PDB entry 6IFY | electron microscopy, 3.80 A resolution | chains D and J of the 10 polymer chains in the assembly

Chain D:
Molecule: Type III-A CRISPR-associated protein Csm2
From: Streptococcus thermophilus ND03
Reference sequence: A0A2U2M049 (A0A2U2M049_STRTR); residues 1-126 here = UniProt positions 1-126
Chain sequence (126 residues; each row starts with the number of its first residue):
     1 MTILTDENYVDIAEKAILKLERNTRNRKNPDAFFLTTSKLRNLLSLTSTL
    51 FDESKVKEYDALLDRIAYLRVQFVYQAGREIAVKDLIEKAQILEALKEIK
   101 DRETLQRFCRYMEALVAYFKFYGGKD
Disordered / not traced: 1-2, 124-126
Reported in the primary citation:
  - mutagenesis - K39A, R41A: decreased catalytic activity

Chain J:
Molecule: CTR1
Sequence (42 nucleotides; each row starts with the number of its first residue):
     1 GGUAGGAAUGGGUAAUUAUAGCGAGCUAGAAAGCCAAAGGUC
Disordered / not traced: 1-6, 35-42

Chain D / chain J interface:
Contacting residue pairs (11; chain D residue first):
  Thr36(D) with A14(J), hydrogen bond to the phosphate; A15(J), phosphate contact
  Thr37(D) with A15(J), hydrogen bond to the phosphate; U16(J), phosphate contact
  Ser38(D) with A15(J), hydrogen bond to the phosphate
  Lys39(D) with U13(J), salt bridge to the phosphate; A14(J), phosphate contact
  Arg41(D) with U17(J), hydrogen bond to the sugar
  Arg79(D) with G12(J), salt bridge to the phosphate; U13(J), salt bridge to the phosphate
  Lys120(D) with U16(J), salt bridge to the phosphate
Also at the interface, not in a pair above, chain D (9 interface residues in all): Tyr75, Glu80
Also at the interface, not in a pair above, chain J (7 interface residues in all): G11

In short:
9 residues of chain D and 7 residues of chain J are in contact; the contacts include 4 hydrogen bonds and 4
salt bridges. Polar contacts include Arg41(D)-U17(J), Thr36(D)-A14(J) and Thr37(D)-A15(J). The paper reports
that K39A and R41A of chain D reduce catalytic activity.
Chain D is Type III-A CRISPR-associated protein Csm2 (Streptococcus thermophilus ND03) and chain J is CTR1;
the structure, Type III-A Csm complex, Cryo-EM structure of Csm-CTR1, was determined by electron microscopy,
deposited together with 6IFK, 6IFL, 6IFN, 6IFR, 6IFU, 6IFZ and 6IG0.
